PDB entry 8TED | X-ray diffraction, 2.10 A resolution | chains A and B

# Chain A (and B)
Molecule: Response regulator receiver protein
From: Flavobacterium johnsoniae UW101
Notes: chain B of this document is another copy of the same molecule, construct and numbering; everything in this record applies to it too
UniProt: A5FFU4 (A5FFU4_FLAJ1); residue numbers follow UniProt; this construct covers 1-517
Amino-acid sequence (520 residues; row label = number of the first residue in the row; numbers below 1 keep their minus sign (Gly-2 is residue -2)):
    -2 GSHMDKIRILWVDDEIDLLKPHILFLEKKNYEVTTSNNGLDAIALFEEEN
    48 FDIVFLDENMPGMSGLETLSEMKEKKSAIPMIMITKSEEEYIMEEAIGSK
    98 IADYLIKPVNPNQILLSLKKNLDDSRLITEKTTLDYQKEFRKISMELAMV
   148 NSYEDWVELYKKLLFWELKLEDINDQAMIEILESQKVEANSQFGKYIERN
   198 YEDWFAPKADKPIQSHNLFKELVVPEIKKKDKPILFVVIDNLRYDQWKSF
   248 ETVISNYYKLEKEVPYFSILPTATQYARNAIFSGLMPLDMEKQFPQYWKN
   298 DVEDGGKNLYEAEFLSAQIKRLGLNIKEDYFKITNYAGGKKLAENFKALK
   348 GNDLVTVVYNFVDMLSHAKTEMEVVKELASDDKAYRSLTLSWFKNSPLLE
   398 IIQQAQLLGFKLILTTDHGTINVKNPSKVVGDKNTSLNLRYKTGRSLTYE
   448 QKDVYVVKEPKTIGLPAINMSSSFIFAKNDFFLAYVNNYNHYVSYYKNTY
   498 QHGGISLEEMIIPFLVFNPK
Unresolved in the structure: -2 to 1, 428-434 (chain B: -2 to 1, 429-433)
Construct notes: expression tag (-2 to 0)
Ion coordination: Ca2+ site 1: Asp11, Asp54, Asn56; Ca2+ site 2: Asp237, Thr271, Asp414
Reported in the primary citation:
  - post-translational modification sites: Asp54, Thr271
  - conformationally variable residues (loop rearrangement, side-chain flip): Thr82, Tyr101, Phe358 to Met369
  - self-association interface (contacts with another copy of this molecule): Leu113, Phe358 to Met369, Asp378 to Ser393
  - mutagenesis - T271V, D360A/H364A, S384A/S388E: decreased binding to zinc
  - mutagenesis - T271V, D360A/H364A, S384A/S388E: abolished catalytic activity on bis-pNPP
  - mutagenesis - D54A, L113E: abolished binding to AcP
  - mutagenesis - D54A, L113E: unchanged binding to zinc
  - catalytic residues: Thr271 (proposed by the authors, not directly observed)

# Chain A / chain B interface
Residue-residue contacts - 108 pairs, chain A then chain B:
  Lys26(A) - Glu87(B)  salt bridge
  Asn47(A) - Lys256(B)  hydrogen bond (backbone-side chain)
  Asn47(A) - Leu257(B)
  Asn47(A) - Glu258(B)  hydrogen bond (side chain-backbone)
  Phe48(A) - Lys256(B)
  Asp49(A) - Lys256(B)  salt bridge
  Lys70(A) - Phe162(B)
  Glu71(A) - Lys159(B)  salt bridge
  Glu71(A) - Phe162(B)
  Ala75(A) - Glu248(B)
  Glu85(A) - Asn107(B)  hydrogen bond
  Glu85(A) - Asn109(B)  hydrogen bond
  Glu87(A) - Lys26(B)  salt bridge
  Glu87(A) - Leu112(B)
  Glu87(A) - Lys116(B)  salt bridge
  Met90(A) - Asn109(B)
  Met90(A) - Leu113(B)  hydrophobic
  Met90(A) - Lys116(B)
  Glu91(A) - Lys116(B)  salt bridge
  Glu91(A) - Leu124(B)
  Glu92(A) - Lys128(B)
  Ile94(A) - Lys116(B)
  Ile94(A) - Lys117(B)
  Ile94(A) - Asp121(B)
  Ile94(A) - Leu124(B)  hydrophobic
  Ile94(A) - Ile125(B)
  Gly95(A) - Leu124(B)
  Gly95(A) - Ile125(B)
  Gly95(A) - Lys128(B)
  Ser96(A) - Lys128(B)  hydrogen bond
  Ile98(A) - Lys117(B)
  Ala99(A) - Lys117(B)  hydrogen bond (backbone-side chain)
  Tyr101(A) - Gln110(B)  hydrogen bond (backbone-side chain)
  Tyr101(A) - Leu113(B)
  Leu102(A) - Gln110(B)
  Ile103(A) - Asn107(B)
  Ile103(A) - Asn109(B)
  Ile103(A) - Gln110(B)  hydrogen bond (backbone-side chain)
  Asn107(A) - Glu85(B)  hydrogen bond
  Asn107(A) - Ile103(B)
  Asn109(A) - Glu85(B)  hydrogen bond
  Asn109(A) - Met90(B)
  Asn109(A) - Ile103(B)
  Gln110(A) - Tyr101(B)  hydrogen bond (side chain-backbone)
  Gln110(A) - Leu102(B)
  Gln110(A) - Ile103(B)  hydrogen bond (side chain-backbone)
  Leu112(A) - Glu87(B)
  Leu113(A) - Met90(B)  hydrophobic
  Leu113(A) - Ile94(B)  hydrophobic
  Leu113(A) - Tyr101(B)
  Lys116(A) - Glu87(B)  salt bridge
  Lys116(A) - Glu91(B)  salt bridge
  Lys116(A) - Ile94(B)
  Lys117(A) - Ile94(B)
  Lys117(A) - Ile98(B)
  Lys117(A) - Ala99(B)  hydrogen bond (side chain-backbone)
  Asp121(A) - Ile94(B)
  Leu124(A) - Glu91(B)
  Leu124(A) - Ile94(B)  hydrophobic
  Leu124(A) - Gly95(B)
  Ile125(A) - Ile94(B)
  Ile125(A) - Gly95(B)
  Ile125(A) - Lys97(B)
  Lys128(A) - Glu92(B)
  Lys128(A) - Gly95(B)
  Lys128(A) - Ser96(B)  hydrogen bond
  Lys158(A) - Glu71(B)
  Lys159(A) - Glu71(B)  salt bridge
  Phe162(A) - Glu71(B)
  Asn332(A) - Glu370(B)
  Asn332(A) - Glu374(B)
  Tyr333(A) - Lys373(B)
  Tyr333(A) - Glu374(B)  hydrogen bond (backbone-side chain)
  Tyr333(A) - Ser377(B)  hydrogen bond
  Tyr356(A) - Glu374(B)  hydrogen bond
  Phe358(A) - Glu374(B)
  Phe358(A) - Leu375(B)  hydrophobic
  Met361(A) - Val371(B)  hydrophobic
  Met369(A) - Thr367(B)
  Met369(A) - Glu368(B)
  Met369(A) - Val371(B)  hydrophobic
  Val371(A) - Val359(B)
  Val371(A) - Asp360(B)
  Lys373(A) - Tyr333(B)
  Glu374(A) - Tyr356(B)  hydrogen bond
  Glu374(A) - Val359(B)
  Glu374(A) - Trp389(B)  hydrogen bond
  Glu374(A) - Ser393(B)
  Glu374(A) - Pro394(B)
  Leu375(A) - Leu385(B)  hydrophobic
  Leu375(A) - Trp389(B)  hydrophobic
  Ser377(A) - Tyr333(B)  hydrogen bond
  Lys380(A) - Lys391(B)
  Lys380(A) - Asn392(B)  hydrogen bond
  Ala381(A) - Asn392(B)
  Ser384(A) - Ser388(B)  hydrogen bond
  Ser384(A) - Asn392(B)  hydrogen bond
  Leu385(A) - Leu385(B)  hydrophobic
  Leu385(A) - Ser388(B)  hydrogen bond (backbone-side chain)
  Ser388(A) - Ser384(B)  hydrogen bond
  Ser388(A) - Leu385(B)  hydrogen bond (side chain-backbone)
  Trp389(A) - Glu374(B)  hydrogen bond
  Trp389(A) - Leu375(B)  hydrophobic
  Lys391(A) - Lys380(B)
  Asn392(A) - Lys380(B)  hydrogen bond
  Asn392(A) - Ala381(B)
  Asn392(A) - Ser384(B)  hydrogen bond
  Pro394(A) - Glu374(B)
Interface residues without a listed pair, chain A (60 interface residues in all): Ser74, Lys97, Ser122, Lys166, Val372, Ser393
Interface residues without a listed pair, chain B (65 interface residues in all): Lys70, Lys83, Tyr88, Asp100, Lys166, Lys245, Thr249, Asn253, Asn357, Phe358

# In short
Chain A and chain B form an interface of 60 and 65 residues respectively, with 29 hydrogen bonds and 9 salt
bridges. Among the polar pairs are Lys26(A)-Glu87(B), Asp49(A)-Lys256(B) and Glu71(A)-Lys159(B). The paper
reports the catalytic residue Thr271(A); T271V, D360A/H364A and S384A/S388E of chain A reduce binding to zinc;
5 substitutions were tested in all.
Both chains are Response regulator receiver protein (Flavobacterium johnsoniae UW101). Entry 8TED (PorX
primitive orthorhombic crystal form) was determined by X-ray diffraction, deposited together with 8TEF, 8TFF,
8TFM and 8THP.
